Entry 8EH8 (electron microscopy, 3.40 A resolution); this record covers chains R and I of the 8 polymer chains in the assembly.

== Chain R ==
Molecule: 19-nt RNA strand
Sequence (19 nucleotides; each row starts with the number of its first residue):
     1 UCAUCCGGCG AUGUGUGCU
Not modelled in the structure: 1-9
Ion coordination: Mg2+: C18, U19 (shared with 2 residues of chain J)

== Chain I ==
Molecule: DNA-directed RNA polymerase subunit beta
Source organism: Escherichia coli
Notes: EC 2.7.7.6
UniProt: P0A8V4 (RPOB_ECO57); numbering as in UniProt (aligned over 1-1342)
Chain sequence (1342 residues; each row starts with the number of its first residue):
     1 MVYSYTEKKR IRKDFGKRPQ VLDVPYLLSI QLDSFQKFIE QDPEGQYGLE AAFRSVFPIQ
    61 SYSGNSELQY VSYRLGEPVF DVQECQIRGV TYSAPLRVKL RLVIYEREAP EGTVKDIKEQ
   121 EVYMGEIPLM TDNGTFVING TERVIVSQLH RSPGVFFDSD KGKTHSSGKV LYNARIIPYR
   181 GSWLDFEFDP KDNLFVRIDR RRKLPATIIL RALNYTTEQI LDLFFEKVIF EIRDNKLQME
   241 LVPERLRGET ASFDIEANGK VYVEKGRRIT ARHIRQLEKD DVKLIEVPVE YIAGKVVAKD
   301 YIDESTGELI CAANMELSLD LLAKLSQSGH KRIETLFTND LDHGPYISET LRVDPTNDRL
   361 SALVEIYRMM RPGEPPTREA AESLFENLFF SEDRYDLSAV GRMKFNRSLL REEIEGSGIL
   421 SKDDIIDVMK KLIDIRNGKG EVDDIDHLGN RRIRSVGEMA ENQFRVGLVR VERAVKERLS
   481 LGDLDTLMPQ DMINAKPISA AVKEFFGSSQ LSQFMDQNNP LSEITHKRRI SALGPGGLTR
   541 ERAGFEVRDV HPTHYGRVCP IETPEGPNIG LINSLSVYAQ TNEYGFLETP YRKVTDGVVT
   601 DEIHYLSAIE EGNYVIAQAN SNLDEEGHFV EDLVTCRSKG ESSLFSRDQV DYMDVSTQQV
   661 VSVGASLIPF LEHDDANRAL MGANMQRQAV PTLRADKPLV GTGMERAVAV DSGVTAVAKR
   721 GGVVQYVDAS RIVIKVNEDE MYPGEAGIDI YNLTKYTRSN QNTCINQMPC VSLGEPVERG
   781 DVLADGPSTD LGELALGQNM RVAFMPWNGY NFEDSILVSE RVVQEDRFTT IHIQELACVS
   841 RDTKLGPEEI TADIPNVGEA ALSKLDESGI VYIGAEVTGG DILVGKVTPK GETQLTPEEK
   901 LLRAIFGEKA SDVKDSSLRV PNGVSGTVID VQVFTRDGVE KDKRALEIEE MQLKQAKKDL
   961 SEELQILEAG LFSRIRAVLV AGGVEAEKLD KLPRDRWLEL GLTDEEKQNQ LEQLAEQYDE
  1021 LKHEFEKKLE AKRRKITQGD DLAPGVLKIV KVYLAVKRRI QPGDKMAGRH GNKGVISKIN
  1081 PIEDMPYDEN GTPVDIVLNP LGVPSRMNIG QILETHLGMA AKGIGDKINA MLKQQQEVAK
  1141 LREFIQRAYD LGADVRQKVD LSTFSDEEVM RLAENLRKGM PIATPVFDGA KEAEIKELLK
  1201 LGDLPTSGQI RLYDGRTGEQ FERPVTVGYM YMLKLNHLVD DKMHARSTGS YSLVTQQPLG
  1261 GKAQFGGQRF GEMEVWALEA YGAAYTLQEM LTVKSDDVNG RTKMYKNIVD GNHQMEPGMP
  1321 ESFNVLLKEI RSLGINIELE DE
Not modelled in the structure: 1, 891-914, 1342
Residues lining bound ligands: chapso (1N7): Gln-46, Tyr-47, Tyr-179, Ser-398, Ala-399, Val-400, Arg-452, Glu-458, Glu-461, Asn-462, Arg-465, Glu-583, Tyr-584
UniProt features mapped onto this chain:
  - modified residue (N6-acetyllysine): Lys-1022, Lys-1200

== Interface between chain R and chain I ==
Contacting residue pairs - 22 pairs, chain R then chain I:
  G10(R) / Leu-1259(I)  phosphate contact
  G13(R) / Ser-509(I)  sugar contact
  G13(R) / Gln-510(I)  sugar contact
  U14(R) / Gln-510(I)  sugar contact
  U14(R) / Gln-513(I)  hydrogen bond to the phosphate
  U14(R) / Arg-540(I)  salt bridge to the phosphate
  G15(R) / Gln-513(I)  phosphate contact
  G15(R) / Asp-516(I)  sugar contact
  G15(R) / Arg-540(I)  salt bridge to the phosphate
  G15(R) / Asn-568(I)  hydrogen bond to the phosphate
  G15(R) / Ile-572(I)  phosphate contact
  U16(R) / Pro-564(I)  phosphate contact
  U16(R) / Arg-687(I)  salt bridge to the phosphate
  U16(R) / Gln-688(I)  sugar contact
  U16(R) / His-1237(I)  sugar contact
  G17(R) / Gln-688(I)  hydrogen bond to the phosphate
  G17(R) / Lys-1065(I)  phosphate contact
  G17(R) / His-1237(I)  sugar contact
  C18(R) / Met-685(I)  phosphate contact
  C18(R) / Lys-1065(I)  salt bridge to the phosphate
  C18(R) / Lys-1073(I)  salt bridge to the phosphate
  U19(R) / Lys-1073(I)  salt bridge to the phosphate
Other interface residues (no listed pair), chain I (21 interface residues in all): Arg-529, Leu-533, Glu-565, Asn-684, Ser-1252, Leu-1253

== In short ==
Chain R and chain I form an interface of 8 and 21 residues respectively, with 3 hydrogen bonds and 6 salt
bridges. Polar pairs include U14(R)/Gln-513(I), G15(R)/Asn-568(I) and G17(R)/Gln-688(I). Chain I binds chapso.
C18(R) and U19(R) form the Mg2+ site.
Chain R is a 19-nt RNA strand and chain I is DNA-directed RNA polymerase subunit beta (Escherichia coli); the
structure, Cryo-EM structure of his-elemental paused elongation complex with a folded TL and a rotated RH-FL
(1), was determined by electron microscopy together with 8EG7, 8EG8, 8EGB, 8EH9, 8EHA, 8EHF and 8EHI from the
same study.
